4ECX - chains A and T of the 3 polymer chains in the assembly; structure by X-ray diffraction, 1.74 A resolution.

Chain A:
Protein: DNA polymerase eta
From: Homo sapiens
Notes: EC 2.7.7.7; fragment: Catalytic core
Reference sequence: Q9Y253 (POLH_HUMAN); residues 1-432 here = UniProt positions 1-432
Amino-acid sequence (435 residues; row label = number of the first residue in the row; numbers below 1 keep their minus sign (Gly-2 is residue -2)):
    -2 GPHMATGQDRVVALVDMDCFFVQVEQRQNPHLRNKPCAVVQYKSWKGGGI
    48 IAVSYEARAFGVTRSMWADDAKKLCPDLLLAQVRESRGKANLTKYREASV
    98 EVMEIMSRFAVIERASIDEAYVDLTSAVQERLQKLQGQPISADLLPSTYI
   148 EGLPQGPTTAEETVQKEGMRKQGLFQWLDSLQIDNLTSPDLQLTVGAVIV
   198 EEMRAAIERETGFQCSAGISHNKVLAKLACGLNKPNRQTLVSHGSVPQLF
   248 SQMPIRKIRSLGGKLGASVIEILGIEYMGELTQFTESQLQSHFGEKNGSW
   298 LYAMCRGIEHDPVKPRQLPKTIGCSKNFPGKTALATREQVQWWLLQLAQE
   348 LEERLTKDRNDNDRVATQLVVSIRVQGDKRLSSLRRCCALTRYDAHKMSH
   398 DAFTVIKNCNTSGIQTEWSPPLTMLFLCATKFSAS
Unresolved in the structure: 155-159
Sequence notes: expression tag (-2 to 0)
Curated features (UniProtKB/Swiss-Prot):
  - binding site (Mg(2+)): Asp13, Met14, Asp115, Glu116
  - binding site (Mn(2+)): Asp13, Met14, Asp115, Glu116
  - binding site (a 2'-deoxyribonucleoside 5'-triphosphate): Arg61
  - natural variant: Val37 (deletion: In XPV), Leu75 (deletion: In XPV), Arg93 (R93P: In XPV), Arg111 (R111H: In XPV), Thr122 (T122P: In XPV), Gly153 (G153D: In a breast cancer sample), Thr191 (T191P: In XPV), Gly263 (G263V: In XPV), Val266 (V266D: In XPV), Gly295 (G295R: In XPV), Arg361 (R361S: In XPV)
  - mutagenesis: Tyr52 (Y52A/F: Reduces DNA polymerase activity; Y52E: Reduces DNA polymerase activity. Increases fidelity of replication and reduces translesion bypass), Arg61 (R61A: Reduces enzymatic activity by two-thirds), Ser62 (S62G: Increased DNA polymerase activity and translesion bypass compared to wild-type), Ala68 (A68S/V: Severe reduction in thymine dimer translesion bypass), Asn324 to Pro326 (Reduces binding to chromatin and to monoubiquitinated PCNA. Abolishes binding to monoubiquitinated PCNA; when associated with 705-E--H-713 Del)
Bound ions: Mg2+ site 1: Asp13, Asp115, Glu116 (together with 2'-deoxyadenosine 5'-triphosphate) (shared with 2 residues of chain P); Ca2+: Asp13, Met14, Asp115 (together with 2'-deoxyadenosine 5'-triphosphate); Mg2+ site 2: Asp13, Met14, Asp115 (together with diphosphate) (shared with 1 residue of chain P)
Residues lining bound ligands:
  - : Asp13, Met14, Asp15, Cys16, Asp115, Lys231
  - diphosphate / 2'-deoxyadenosine 5'-triphosphate: Asp13, Met14, Asp15, Cys16, Phe17, Phe18, Ile48, Ala49, Tyr52, Arg55, Arg61, Ile114, Asp115, Glu116, Lys231
What the authors report for this chain:
  - conformationally variable residues (side-chain flip): Asp13
  - mutagenesis - S113A: unchanged catalytic activity

Chain T:
Molecule: 12-nt DNA strand
Sequence (12 nucleotides; row label = number of the first residue in the row):
     1 CATTATGACGCT
Residues lining bound ligands: diphosphate / 2'-deoxyadenosine 5'-triphosphate: DT3, DT4, DA5

Interface between chain A and chain T:
Contacting residue pairs (40; chain A residue first):
  Gln38(A) - DT4(T)  hydrogen bond to the base
  Gln38(A) - DA5(T)  sugar contact
  Tyr39(A) - DT4(T)  phosphate contact
  Tyr39(A) - DA5(T)  hydrogen bond to the phosphate
  Trp42(A) - DA2(T)  stacking on the base
  Arg61(A) - DT3(T)  base contact
  Ser62(A) - DT3(T)  base contact
  Trp64(A) - DA2(T)  phosphate contact
  Trp64(A) - DT3(T)  phosphate contact
  Lys86(A) - DT6(T)  salt bridge to the phosphate
  Leu89(A) - DA5(T)  phosphate contact
  Leu89(A) - DT6(T)  phosphate contact
  Arg93(A) - DT6(T)  salt bridge to the phosphate
  Arg93(A) - DG7(T)  salt bridge to the phosphate
  Lys293(A) - DG10(T)  salt bridge to the phosphate
  Lys311(A) - DC9(T)  phosphate contact
  Arg313(A) - DA8(T)  sugar contact
  Arg313(A) - DC9(T)  salt bridge to the phosphate
  Pro316(A) - DA8(T)  phosphate contact
  Lys317(A) - DA8(T)  hydrogen bond to the phosphate
  Lys317(A) - DC9(T)  salt bridge to the phosphate
  Thr318(A) - DG7(T)  sugar contact
  Thr318(A) - DA8(T)  hydrogen bond to the phosphate
  Ile319(A) - DG7(T)  phosphate contact
  Gly320(A) - DT6(T)  sugar contact
  Gly320(A) - DG7(T)  hydrogen bond to the phosphate
  Cys321(A) - DT6(T)  phosphate contact
  Ser322(A) - DA5(T)  sugar contact
  Ser322(A) - DT6(T)  hydrogen bond to the phosphate
  Lys323(A) - DA5(T)  salt bridge to the phosphate
  Asn324(A) - DT4(T)  hydrogen bond to the phosphate
  Asn324(A) - DA5(T)  hydrogen bond to the phosphate
  Pro326(A) - DC1(T)  phosphate contact
  Pro326(A) - DA2(T)  sugar contact
  Pro326(A) - DT4(T)  phosphate contact
  Gly327(A) - DC1(T)  hydrogen bond to the phosphate
  Gly327(A) - DA2(T)  phosphate contact
  Thr329(A) - DA2(T)  base contact
  Arg351(A) - DT6(T)  salt bridge to the phosphate
  Arg351(A) - DG7(T)  salt bridge to the phosphate
Other interface residues (no listed pair), chain A (30 interface residues in all): Ile47, Ile48, Ala87, Arg111, Glu347

In short:
30 residues of chain A face 10 of chain T across their interface; the contacts include 9 hydrogen bonds, 9
salt bridges and 1 aromatic stacking contact. Polar pairs include Gln38(A)-DT4(T), Tyr39(A)-DA5(T) and
Lys317(A)-DA8(T). From the paper: S113A of chain A leaves catalytic activity unchanged; conformational
variability at Asp13(A).
Here chain A is DNA polymerase eta (Homo sapiens) and chain T is a 12-nt DNA strand. Entry 4ECX (Human DNA
polymerase eta - DNA ternary complex: Reaction in the AT crystal at pH 7.0 ...) was determined by X-ray
diffraction (same publication as 4ECQ, 4ECR, 4ECS, 4ECT, 4ECU, 4ECV and 10 further entries).
